PDB entry 6UE9 | electron microscopy, 2.90 A resolution | chains B and F of the 10 polymer chains in the assembly

Chain B (and F):
Protein: Immunoglobulin heavy constant alpha 2
Organism: Homo sapiens
Notes: chain F of this document is another copy of the same molecule, construct and numbering; everything in this record applies to it too
UniProt: P01877 (IGHA2_HUMAN); residues 242-472 here correspond to UniProt positions 110-340 (UniProt number = residue number - 132)
Chain sequence (245 residues; each row starts with the number of its first residue):
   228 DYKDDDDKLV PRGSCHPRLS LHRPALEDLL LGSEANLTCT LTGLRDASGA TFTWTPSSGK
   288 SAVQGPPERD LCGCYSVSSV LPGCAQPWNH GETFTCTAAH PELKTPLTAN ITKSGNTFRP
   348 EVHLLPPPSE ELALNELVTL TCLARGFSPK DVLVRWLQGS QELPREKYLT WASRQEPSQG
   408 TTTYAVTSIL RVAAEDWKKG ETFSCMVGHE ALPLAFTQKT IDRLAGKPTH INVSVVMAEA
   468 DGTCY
Unresolved in the structure: 228-241
Differences from the reference sequence: expression tag (228-241); conflict Leu451 (Met319 in P01877)
UniProt features mapped onto this chain:
  - glycosylation (N-linked (GlcNAc...) asparagine): Asn263, Asn337 (complex)
Disulfide bonds: Cys266-Cys323, Cys369-Cys432
Glycans and other covalent adducts: N-acetylglucosamine (NAG) linked to Asn337

Chain B / chain F interface:
Contacting residue pairs (8; chain B residue first):
  Met464(B) with Val460(F), hydrophobic
  Asp468(B) with Lys454(F), hydrogen bond (backbone-side chain)
  Thr470(B) with Ala452(F); Lys454(F)
  Cys471(B) with Ala452(F)
  Tyr472(B) with Leu351(F); Lys446(F); Thr447(F)
Also at the interface, not in a pair above, chain B (6 interface residues in all): Ala467
Also at the interface, not in a pair above, chain F (9 interface residues in all): Gly453, Pro455, Ile458

In short:
Chain B and chain F form an interface of 6 and 9 residues respectively; the contacts include 1 hydrogen bond.
The hydrogen-bonded pair is Asp468(B)-Lys454(F).
Chain B and chain F are both Immunoglobulin heavy constant alpha 2 (Homo sapiens); the structure, Structure of
tetrameric sIgA complex (Class 2), was determined by electron microscopy, deposited together with 6UE7, 6UE8
and 6UEA.
